Entry 1H38 (X-ray diffraction, 2.90 A resolution); this record covers chains A and G of the 4 polymer chains in the assembly.

== Chain A ==
Molecule: DNA-directed RNA polymerase
From: Bacteriophage T7
Notes: EC 2.7.7.6
UniProt: P00573 (RPOL_BPT7); numbering as in UniProt (aligned over 1-883)
Amino-acid sequence (883 residues; each row starts with the number of its first residue):
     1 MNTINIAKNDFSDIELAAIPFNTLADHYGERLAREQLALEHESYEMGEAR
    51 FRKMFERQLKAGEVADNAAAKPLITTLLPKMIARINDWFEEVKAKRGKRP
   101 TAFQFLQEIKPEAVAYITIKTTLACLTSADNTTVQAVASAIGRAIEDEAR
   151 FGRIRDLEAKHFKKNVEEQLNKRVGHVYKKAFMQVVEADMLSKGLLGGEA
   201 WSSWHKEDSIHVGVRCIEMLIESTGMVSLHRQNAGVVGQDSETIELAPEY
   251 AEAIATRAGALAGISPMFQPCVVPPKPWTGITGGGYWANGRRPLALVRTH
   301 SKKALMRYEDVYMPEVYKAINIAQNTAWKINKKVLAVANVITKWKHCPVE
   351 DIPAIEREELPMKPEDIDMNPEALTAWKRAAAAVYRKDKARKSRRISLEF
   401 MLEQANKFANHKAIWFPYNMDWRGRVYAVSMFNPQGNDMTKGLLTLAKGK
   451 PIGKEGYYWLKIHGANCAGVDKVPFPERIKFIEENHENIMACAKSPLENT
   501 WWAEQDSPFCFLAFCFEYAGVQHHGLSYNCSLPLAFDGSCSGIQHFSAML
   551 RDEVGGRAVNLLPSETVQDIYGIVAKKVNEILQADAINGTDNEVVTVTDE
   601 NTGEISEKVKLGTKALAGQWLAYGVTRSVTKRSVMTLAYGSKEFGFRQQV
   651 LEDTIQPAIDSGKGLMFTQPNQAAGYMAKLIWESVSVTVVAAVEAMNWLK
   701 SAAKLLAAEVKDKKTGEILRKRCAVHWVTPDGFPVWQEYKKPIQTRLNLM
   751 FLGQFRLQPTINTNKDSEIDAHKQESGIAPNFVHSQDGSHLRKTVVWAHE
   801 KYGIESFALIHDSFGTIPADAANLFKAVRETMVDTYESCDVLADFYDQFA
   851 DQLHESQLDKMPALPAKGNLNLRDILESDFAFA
Unresolved in the structure: 1, 356-371, 757-765
Swiss-Prot annotation at these positions:
  - active site: Asp537, Lys631, Asp812
  - mutagenesis: Lys172 (K172L/G: No change in activity), Pro563 (P563A/T: Inactivated), Tyr571 (Y571S: Inactivated), Lys631 (K631G: Partially inactivated; K631L: Partially inactivated; K631R: Partially inactivated), Thr636 (T636P: Inactivated), Tyr639 (Y639D: Inactivated), Phe646 (F646C: Inactivated)

== Chain G ==
Molecule: 10-nt DNA strand
Sequence (10 nucleotides; each row starts with the number of its first residue):
     1 GTCGATTCCC
Unresolved in the structure: 10

== Chain A / chain G interface ==
Pairs across the interface (9):
  Lys160(A) - DC9(G)  salt bridge to the phosphate
  Phe644(A) - DG1(G)  base contact
  Phe644(A) - DT2(G)  base contact
  Arg647(A) - DG1(G)  phosphate contact
  Lys704(A) - DA5(G)  salt bridge to the phosphate
  Ala771(A) - DT6(G)  phosphate contact
  His772(A) - DG4(G)  base contact
  His772(A) - DA5(G)  phosphate contact
  His772(A) - DT6(G)  sugar contact
Interface residues without a listed pair, chain A (11 interface residues in all): His161, Lys642, Glu643, Lys679, Arg722
Interface residues without a listed pair, chain G (7 interface residues in all): DC3

== Overview ==
The interface between chain A and chain G involves 11 residues on one side and 7 on the other; the contacts
include 2 salt bridges. Polar contacts include Lys160(A)-DC9(G) and Lys704(A)-DA5(G). UniProt lists 3
active-site residues and 7 mutagenesis sites on chain A.
Here chain A is DNA-directed RNA polymerase (Bacteriophage T7) and chain G is a 10-nt DNA strand. Entry 1H38
(Structure of a T7 RNA polymerase elongation complex at 2.9A resolution) was determined by X-ray diffraction.
